PDB entry 8OER | electron microscopy, 3.00 A resolution | chains A and D of the 6 polymer chains in the assembly

[Chain A]
Name: Mucin-5B
From: Homo sapiens
UniProt: Q9HC84 (MUC5B_HUMAN); residue numbers follow UniProt; this construct covers 26-785
Chain sequence (760 residues; numbered 26 to 785; the number before each row is that of its first residue):
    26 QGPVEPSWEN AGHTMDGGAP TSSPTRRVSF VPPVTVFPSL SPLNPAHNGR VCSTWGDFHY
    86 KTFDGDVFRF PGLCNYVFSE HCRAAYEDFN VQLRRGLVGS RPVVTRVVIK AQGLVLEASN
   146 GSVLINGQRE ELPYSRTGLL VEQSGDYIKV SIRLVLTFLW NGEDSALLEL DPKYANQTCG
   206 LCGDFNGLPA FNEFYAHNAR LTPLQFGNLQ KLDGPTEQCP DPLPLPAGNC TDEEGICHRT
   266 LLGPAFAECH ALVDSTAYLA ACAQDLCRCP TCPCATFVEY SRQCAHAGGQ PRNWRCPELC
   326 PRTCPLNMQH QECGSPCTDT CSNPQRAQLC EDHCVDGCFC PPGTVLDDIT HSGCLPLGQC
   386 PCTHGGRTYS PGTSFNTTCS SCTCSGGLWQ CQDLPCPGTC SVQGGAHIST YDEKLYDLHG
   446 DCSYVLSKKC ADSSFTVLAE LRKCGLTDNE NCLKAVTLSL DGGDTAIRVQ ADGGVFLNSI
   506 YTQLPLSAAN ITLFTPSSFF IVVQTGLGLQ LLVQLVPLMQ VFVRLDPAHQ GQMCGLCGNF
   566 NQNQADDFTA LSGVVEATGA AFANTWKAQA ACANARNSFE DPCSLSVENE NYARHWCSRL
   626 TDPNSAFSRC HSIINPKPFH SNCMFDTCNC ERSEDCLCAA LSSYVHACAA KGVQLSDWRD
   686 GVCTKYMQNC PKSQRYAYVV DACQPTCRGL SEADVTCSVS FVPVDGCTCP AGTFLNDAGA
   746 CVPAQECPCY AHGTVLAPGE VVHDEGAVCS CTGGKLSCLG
Disordered / not traced: 26-70
Cystine bridges: C77-C207, C99-C244, C107-C204, C255-C292, C262-C287, C274-C309, C294-C297, C299-C325, C329-C363, C338-C359, C342-C355, C346-C385, C365-C379, C387-C409, C404-C421, C407-C416, C425-C562, C447-C597, C455-C559, C469-C477, C608-C653, C622-C648, C635-C673, C655-C661, C663-C688, C695-C732, C708-C722, C712-C752, C734-C746, C754-C776, C774-C783
Covalent attachments: N-acetylglucosamine (NAG) linked to N145, N201, N401, N515
Ion coordination: Ca2+ site 1: D89, D209, N211, L213, E218; Ca2+ site 2: D437, N564, N566, N568, D571
Curated features (UniProtKB/Swiss-Prot):
  - binding site (Cu(2+)): E194, H311, H358
  - glycosylation (N-linked (GlcNAc...) asparagine): N145, N201, N254, N401, N515

[Chain D]
Name: Mucin-5B
From: Homo sapiens
UniProt: Q9HC84 (MUC5B_HUMAN); residues 793-1252 here = UniProt positions 793-1252
Chain sequence (460 residues; numbered 793 to 1252; the number before each row is that of its first residue):
   793 GCAAPMVYLD CSNSSAGTPG AECLRSCHTL DVGCFSTHCV SGCVCPPGLV SDGSGGCIAE
   853 EDCPCVHNEA TYKPGETIRV DCNTCTCRNR RWECSHRLCL GTCVAYGDGH FITFDGDRYS
   913 FEGSCEYILA QDYCGDNTTH GTFRIVTENI PCGTTGTTCS KAIKLFVESY ELILQEGTFK
   973 AVARGPGGDP PYKIRYMGIF LVIETHGMAV SWDRKTSVFI RLHQDYKGRV CGLCGNFDDN
  1033 AINDFATRSR SVVGDALEFG NSWKLSPSCP DALAPKDPCT ANPFRKSWAQ KQCSILHGPT
  1093 FAACRSQVDS TKYYEACVND ACACDSGGDC ECFCTAVAAY AQACHDAGLC VSWRTPDTCP
  1153 LFCDFYNPHG GCEWHYQPCG APCLKTCRNP SGHCLVDLPG LEGCYPKCPP SQPFFNEDQM
  1213 KCVAQCGCYD KDGNYYDVGA RVPTAENCQS CNCTPSGIQC
Disordered / not traced: 1236-1242
Cystine bridges: C794-C835, C803-C831, C815-C826, C819-C855, C837-C849, C857-C879, C874-C891, C877-C886, C895-C1026, C917-C1061, C926-C1023, C944-C951, C1071-C1114, C1085-C1109, C1096-C1136, C1116-C1124, C1126-C1151, C1142-C1171, C1155-C1196, C1175-C1186, C1179-C1218, C1200-C1214, C1220-C1245, C1243-C1252
Ion coordination: Ca2+: D907, N1028, D1030, N1032, N1035, D1036
Curated features (UniProtKB/Swiss-Prot):
  - glycosylation (N-linked (GlcNAc...) asparagine): N805, N929

[Chain A / chain D interface]
Residue-residue contacts (6):
  A110(A) with H1089(D)
  Y111(A) with K1083(D); S1086(D)
  D113(A) with K1083(D), salt bridge
  Q137(A) with K1083(D)
  G138(A) with S1079(D)
Also at the interface, not in a pair above, chain D (6 interface residues in all): Q1082, G1090

[Overview]
Chain A and chain D form an interface of 5 and 6 residues respectively, with 1 salt bridge. The salt-bridged
pair is D113(A)-K1083(D). N-acetylglucosamine is covalently linked to N145(A), N201(A), N401(A) and N515(A).
Curated annotation (UniProt) lists 3 Cu2+-binding residues on chain A.
Here chain A is Mucin-5B and chain D is Mucin-5B, both from Homo sapiens. Entry 8OER (MUC5B amino acids
26-1435) was determined by electron microscopy.
